PDB entry 2G5L | X-ray diffraction, 1.15 A resolution | chains A and B of the 4 polymer chains in the assembly

# Chain A (and B)
Name: Streptavidin
Source organism: Streptomyces avidinii
Notes: chain B of this document is another copy of the same molecule, construct and numbering; everything in this record applies to it too
Reference sequence: P22629 (SAV_STRAV); residues 13-139 here correspond to UniProt positions 37-163 (UniProt number = residue number + 24)
Sequence (127 residues; each row starts with the number of its first residue):
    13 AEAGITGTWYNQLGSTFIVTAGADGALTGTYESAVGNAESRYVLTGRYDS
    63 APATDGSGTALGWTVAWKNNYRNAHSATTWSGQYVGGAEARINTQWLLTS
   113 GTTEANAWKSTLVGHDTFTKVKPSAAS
Disordered / not traced: 13-14, 136-139 (chain B: 13-15, 44-53, 81-84, 135-139)
Swiss-Prot annotation at these positions:
  - motif: Arg59 to Asp61 (Cell attachment site)
  - binding site (biotin): Tyr43, Tyr54, Trp92, Trp108, Trp120

# Interface between chain A and chain B
Residue-residue contacts (85):
  Val55(A) - Arg59(B)
  Thr57(A) - Thr57(B)  hydrogen bond
  Thr57(A) - Gly58(B)  hydrogen bond (side chain-backbone)
  Thr57(A) - Arg59(B)
  Gly58(A) - Thr57(B)  hydrogen bond (backbone-side chain)
  Arg59(A) - Val55(B)
  Arg59(A) - Thr57(B)
  Arg59(A) - Thr76(B)
  Arg59(A) - Ala78(B)
  Tyr60(A) - Ala78(B)
  Asp61(A) - Lys80(B)
  Asp61(A) - Asn85(B)  hydrogen bond
  Asp61(A) - His87(B)  salt bridge
  Ser62(A) - Lys80(B)
  Ala63(A) - Lys80(B)
  Ala63(A) - Asn85(B)  hydrogen bond (backbone-side chain)
  Ala63(A) - His87(B)  hydrogen bond (backbone-side chain)
  Ser69(A) - Thr114(B)
  Ser69(A) - Thr115(B)
  Gly70(A) - Gly113(B)
  Gly70(A) - Thr114(B)  hydrogen bond (backbone-backbone)
  Ala72(A) - His87(B)
  Ala72(A) - Ser88(B)
  Ala72(A) - Ala89(B)
  Ala72(A) - Thr111(B)
  Ala72(A) - Gly113(B)
  Leu73(A) - Ala89(B)
  Gly74(A) - Thr76(B)  hydrogen bond (backbone-side chain)
  Gly74(A) - Thr91(B)
  Trp75(A) - Thr76(B)  hydrogen bond (backbone-side chain)
  Thr76(A) - Arg59(B)
  Thr76(A) - Gly74(B)  hydrogen bond (side chain-backbone)
  Thr76(A) - Trp75(B)  hydrogen bond (side chain-backbone)
  Ala78(A) - Arg59(B)
  Ala78(A) - Tyr60(B)
  Lys80(A) - Asp61(B)
  Lys80(A) - Ser62(B)
  Lys80(A) - Ala63(B)
  Asn85(A) - Asp61(B)  hydrogen bond
  Asn85(A) - Ala63(B)  hydrogen bond (side chain-backbone)
  His87(A) - Asp61(B)  salt bridge
  His87(A) - Ala63(B)
  His87(A) - Pro64(B)
  His87(A) - Ala65(B)
  Ser88(A) - Ala72(B)
  Ala89(A) - Ala72(B)
  Ala89(A) - Leu73(B)
  Thr91(A) - Gly74(B)
  Thr91(A) - Thr91(B)  hydrogen bond
  Thr91(A) - Trp92(B)
  Thr91(A) - Ser93(B)
  Trp92(A) - Thr91(B)
  Ser93(A) - Thr91(B)
  Ser93(A) - Leu109(B)
  Ser93(A) - Thr111(B)  hydrogen bond
  Gly94(A) - Thr111(B)
  Gln95(A) - Thr111(B)
  Gln95(A) - Ser112(B)  hydrogen bond (side chain-backbone)
  Gln95(A) - Gly113(B)
  Gln95(A) - Thr114(B)  hydrogen bond (side chain-backbone)
  Gln95(A) - Ala119(B)
  Gln95(A) - Ser122(B)  hydrogen bond
  Gln107(A) - Leu109(B)
  Gln107(A) - Thr123(B)
  Leu109(A) - Ser93(B)  hydrogen bond (backbone-side chain)
  Leu109(A) - Gln107(B)
  Leu109(A) - Leu109(B)  hydrophobic
  Thr111(A) - Ala72(B)
  Thr111(A) - Ser93(B)  hydrogen bond
  Thr111(A) - Gly94(B)
  Ser112(A) - Gln95(B)
  Gly113(A) - Ser69(B)
  Gly113(A) - Gly70(B)
  Gly113(A) - Ala72(B)
  Gly113(A) - Gln95(B)
  Thr114(A) - Gly68(B)
  Thr114(A) - Ser69(B)
  Thr114(A) - Gly70(B)  hydrogen bond (backbone-backbone)
  Thr114(A) - Gln95(B)  hydrogen bond
  Thr115(A) - Asp67(B)
  Thr115(A) - Gly68(B)
  Thr115(A) - Ser69(B)
  Glu116(A) - Val97(B)
  Ser122(A) - Gln95(B)
  Thr123(A) - Gln107(B)
Also at the interface, not in a pair above, chain A (42 interface residues in all): Pro64, Ala65, Val97, Trp108, Leu110, Ala119
Also at the interface, not in a pair above, chain B (44 interface residues in all): Trp108, Leu110, Glu116

# Summary
Chain A and chain B form an interface of 42 and 44 residues respectively, with 22 hydrogen bonds and 2 salt
bridges. Polar pairs include Asp61(A)-His87(B), Thr57(A)-Thr57(B) and Thr57(A)-Gly58(B). Curated annotation
(UniProt) lists 5 biotin-binding residues on chain A.
Both chains are Streptavidin (Streptomyces avidinii). Entry 2G5L (Streptavidin in complex with Nanotag) was
determined by X-ray diffraction.
